PDB entry 6FI0 | X-ray diffraction, 1.90 A resolution | chain A

Chain A:
Protein: Bromodomain adjacent to zinc finger domain protein 2A
From: Homo sapiens
Reference sequence: Q9UIF9 (BAZ2A_HUMAN); residue numbers follow UniProt; this construct covers 1673-1728
Amino-acid sequence (58 residues; row label = number of the first residue in the row):
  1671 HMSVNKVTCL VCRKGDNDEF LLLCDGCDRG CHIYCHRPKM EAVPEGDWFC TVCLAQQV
Unresolved in the structure: 1671-1675
Sequence notes: expression tag (1671-1672)
Metal / ion sites: Zn2+ site 1: Cys1679, Cys1682, His1702, Cys1705; Zn2+ site 2: Cys1694, Cys1697, Cys1720, Cys1723; K+: Gly1696 (shared with 1 residue of chain D)
Curated features (UniProtKB/Swiss-Prot):
  - zinc finger: Lys1676 to Gln1726 (PHD-type)
  - cross-link (Glycyl lysine isopeptide (Lys-Gly)): Lys1676 (interchain with G-Cter in SUMO2), Lys1709 (interchain with G-Cter in SUMO2)
Reported in the primary citation:
  - binding site for the ligand DEW: Leu1693, Asp1695

Overview:
The Zn2+ site 1 is built by Cys1679, Cys1682, His1702 and Cys1705. Cys1694, Cys1697, Cys1720 and Cys1723 form
the Zn2+ site 2. From the paper: a binding site for the ligand DEW at Leu1693 and Asp1695.
Chain A is Bromodomain adjacent to zinc finger domain protein 2A (Homo sapiens); the structure, Crystal
structure of BAZ2A PHD zinc finger in complex with Fr 19, was determined by X-ray diffraction together with
6FAP, 6FHQ, 6FHU, 6FI1 and 6FKP from the same study.
